PDB entry 7BP5 | X-ray diffraction, 1.90 A resolution | chains A and B of the 3 polymer chains in the assembly

== Chain A ==
Molecule: Histone H2A.6
From: Arabidopsis thaliana
UniProtKB: Q9LD28 (H2A6_ARATH); residue numbers follow UniProt; this construct covers 14-106
Amino-acid sequence (93 residues; numbered 14 to 106; the number before each row is that of its first residue):
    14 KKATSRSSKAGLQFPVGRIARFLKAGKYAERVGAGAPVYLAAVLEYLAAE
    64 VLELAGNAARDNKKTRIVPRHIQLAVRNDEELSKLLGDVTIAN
Not modelled in the structure: 14-22, 105-106

== Chain B ==
Molecule: Histone H2B.1
From: Arabidopsis thaliana
UniProtKB: Q9LQQ4 (H2B1_ARATH); residues 51-148 here = UniProt positions 51-148
Amino-acid sequence (98 residues; numbered 51 to 148; the number before each row is that of its first residue):
    51 KKRSKKNVETYKIYIFKVLKQVHPDIGISSKAMGIMNSFINDIFEKLAQE
   101 SSKLARYNKKPTITSREIQTAVRLVLPGELAKHAVSEGTKAVTKFTSS
Not modelled in the structure: 51-57, 148

== How chain A and chain B interact ==
Pairs across the interface (106; chain A residue first):
  A23(A) - A141(B)
  A23(A) - K144(B)
  Q26(A) - Y64(B)
  Q26(A) - K67(B)
  Q26(A) - Q71(B)
  F27(A) - Y64(B)
  F27(A) - I65(B)
  F27(A) - V68(B)  hydrophobic
  P28(A) - Y64(B)
  R31(A) - T60(B)  hydrogen bond (side chain-backbone)
  R31(A) - Y64(B)
  F35(A) - E59(B)
  F35(A) - Y61(B)
  F35(A) - F94(B)  hydrophobic
  L36(A) - F94(B)  hydrophobic
  Y41(A) - F94(B)
  Y41(A) - E95(B)  hydrogen bond
  Y41(A) - A98(B)  hydrophobic
  Y41(A) - Q99(B)
  Y41(A) - S102(B)  hydrogen bond (backbone-side chain)
  Y41(A) - I113(B)  hydrophobic
  A42(A) - P111(B)
  A42(A) - I113(B)  hydrophobic
  E43(A) - P111(B)  hydrogen bond (backbone-backbone)
  R44(A) - K110(B)
  R44(A) - P111(B)
  R44(A) - T112(B)
  R44(A) - I113(B)  hydrogen bond (backbone-backbone)
  V45(A) - I113(B)
  G46(A) - T112(B)
  G46(A) - I113(B)  hydrogen bond (backbone-backbone)
  G48(A) - S115(B)
  G48(A) - V142(B)
  A49(A) - I113(B)
  A49(A) - T114(B)
  A49(A) - S115(B)
  A49(A) - I118(B)
  V51(A) - A141(B)
  V51(A) - F145(B)  hydrophobic
  Y52(A) - I118(B)  hydrophobic
  Y52(A) - Q119(B)  hydrogen bond
  Y52(A) - V135(B)  hydrogen bond (side chain-backbone)
  Y52(A) - G138(B)
  Y52(A) - T139(B)
  Y52(A) - V142(B)  hydrophobic
  L53(A) - F94(B)  hydrophobic
  L53(A) - L97(B)  hydrophobic
  A55(A) - E137(B)
  A55(A) - G138(B)
  A55(A) - A141(B)  hydrophobic
  V56(A) - V122(B)  hydrophobic
  V56(A) - A134(B)
  L57(A) - I90(B)
  L57(A) - I93(B)  hydrophobic
  L57(A) - F94(B)
  E58(A) - V68(B)
  Y59(A) - L130(B)
  Y59(A) - H133(B)
  Y59(A) - A134(B)
  L60(A) - I93(B)  hydrophobic
  A61(A) - I90(B)  hydrophobic
  A62(A) - V68(B)  hydrophobic
  V64(A) - M86(B)  hydrophobic
  L65(A) - I65(B)
  L65(A) - V68(B)  hydrophobic
  L65(A) - L69(B)
  L65(A) - H73(B)
  L65(A) - M86(B)  hydrophobic
  E66(A) - H73(B)  hydrogen bond (backbone-side chain)
  G69(A) - H73(B)
  G69(A) - I76(B)
  N70(A) - H73(B)
  R73(A) - H73(B)  hydrogen bond
  R73(A) - D75(B)  salt bridge
  R73(A) - I76(B)
  T78(A) - D75(B)
  T78(A) - I76(B)
  T78(A) - G77(B)  hydrogen bond (backbone-backbone)
  R79(A) - I76(B)
  R79(A) - G77(B)
  R79(A) - I78(B)
  R79(A) - S79(B)
  I80(A) - L69(B)  hydrophobic
  I80(A) - I76(B)  hydrophobic
  I80(A) - G77(B)  hydrogen bond (backbone-backbone)
  I80(A) - I78(B)
  I80(A) - S79(B)  hydrogen bond (backbone-backbone)
  I80(A) - A82(B)
  V81(A) - S79(B)
  V81(A) - A82(B)
  P82(A) - S79(B)
  P82(A) - K81(B)
  P82(A) - A82(B)
  P82(A) - I85(B)  hydrophobic
  I85(A) - A82(B)
  I85(A) - M86(B)  hydrophobic
  I85(A) - F89(B)  hydrophobic
  E94(A) - P127(B)
  E94(A) - G128(B)
  E94(A) - E129(B)  hydrogen bond (side chain-backbone)
  E94(A) - L130(B)  hydrogen bond (side chain-backbone)
  L95(A) - L130(B)  hydrophobic
  L98(A) - I93(B)  hydrophobic
  L98(A) - K96(B)
  L99(A) - I93(B)  hydrophobic
  V102(A) - F89(B)  hydrophobic
Interface residues without a listed pair, chain A (48 interface residues in all): L25, I32, A47, V89, K97
Interface residues without a listed pair, chain B (55 interface residues in all): V72, V125, L126

== In short ==
48 residues of chain A and 55 residues of chain B are in contact, with 15 hydrogen bonds and 1 salt bridge.
Polar pairs include R73(A)-D75(B), R31(A)-T60(B) and Y41(A)-E95(B).
Chain A is Histone H2A.6 and chain B is Histone H2B.1, both from Arabidopsis thaliana; the structure,
Structural insights into nucleosome reorganization by NAP1-RELATED PROTEIN 1 (NRP1), was determined by X-ray
diffraction, deposited together with 7BP2, 7BP4, 7BP6 and 7C7X.
